8DQZ - chains B and C of the 10 polymer chains in the assembly; structure by electron microscopy, 2.92 A resolution.

[Chain B]
Molecule: Replication factor C subunit 4
From: Saccharomyces cerevisiae
UniProtKB: P40339 (RFC4_YEAST); numbering as in UniProt (aligned over 1-323)
Amino-acid sequence (323 residues; row label = number of the first residue in the row):
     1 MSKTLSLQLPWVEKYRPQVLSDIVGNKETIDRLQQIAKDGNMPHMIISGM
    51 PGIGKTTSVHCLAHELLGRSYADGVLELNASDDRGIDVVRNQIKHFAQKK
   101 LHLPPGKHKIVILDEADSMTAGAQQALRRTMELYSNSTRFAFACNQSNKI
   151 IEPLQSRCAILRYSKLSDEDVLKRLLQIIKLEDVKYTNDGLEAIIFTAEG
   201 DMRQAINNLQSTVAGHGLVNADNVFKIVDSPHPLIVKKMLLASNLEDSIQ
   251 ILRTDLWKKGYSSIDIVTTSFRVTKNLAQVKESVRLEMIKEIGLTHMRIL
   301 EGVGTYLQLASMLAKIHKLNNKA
Disordered / not traced: 1-3, 322-323
Metal / ion sites: Mg2+: Thr56 (together with ATP-gamma-S)
Small-molecule neighbours:
  - ATP-gamma-S (AGS; phosphothiophosphoric acid-adenylate ester), molecule 1: Val12, Tyr15, Arg16, Pro17, Asp22, Ile23, Val24, Met50, Pro51, Gly52, Ile53, Gly54, Lys55, Thr56, Thr57, Glu115, Asn145, Arg174, Met202, Arg203, Ile206
  - ATP-gamma-S (AGS), molecule 2: Arg128, Glu132, Pro153, Arg157
Curated features (UniProtKB/Swiss-Prot):
  - binding site (ATP): Val12, Val24, Gly49 to Thr57, Asn145, Arg203

[Chain C]
Molecule: Replication factor C subunit 3
From: Saccharomyces cerevisiae
UniProtKB: P38629 (RFC3_YEAST); residues 1-340 here = UniProt positions 1-340
Amino-acid sequence (340 residues; row label = number of the first residue in the row):
     1 MSTSTEKRSKENLPWVEKYRPETLDEVYGQNEVITTVRKFVDEGKLPHLL
    51 FYGPPGTGKTSTIVALAREIYGKNYSNMVLELNASDDRGIDVVRNQIKDF
   101 ASTRQIFSKGFKLIILDEADAMTNAAQNALRRVIERYTKNTRFCVLANYA
   151 HKLTPALLSRCTRFRFQPLPQEAIERRIANVLVHEKLKLSPNAEKALIEL
   201 SNGDMRRVLNVLQSCKATLDNPDEDEISDDVIYECCGAPRPSDLKAVLKS
   251 ILEDDWGTAHYTLNKVRSAKGLALIDLIEGIVKILEDYELQNEETRVHLL
   301 TKLADIEYSISKGGNDQIQGSAVIGAIKASFENETVKANV
Disordered / not traced: 1-6, 336-340
Metal / ion sites: Mg2+: Thr60 (together with ATP-gamma-S)
Small-molecule neighbours:
  - ATP-gamma-S (AGS; phosphothiophosphoric acid-adenylate ester), molecule 1: Val16, Tyr19, Arg20, Pro21, Glu26, Val27, Tyr28, Gly53, Pro54, Pro55, Gly56, Thr57, Gly58, Lys59, Thr60, Ser61, Glu118, Asn148, Leu169, Arg177, Met205, Arg206, Leu209
  - ATP-gamma-S (AGS), molecule 2: Arg131, Glu135, Ala156, Arg160
Curated features (UniProtKB/Swiss-Prot):
  - binding site (ATP): Val16 to Tyr19, Arg20, Tyr28, Gly53 to Ser61, Asn148, Arg206
  - modified residue: Ser2 (N-acetylserine)

[Chain B / chain C interface]
Residue-residue contacts (96; chain B residue first):
  Thr4(B) - Val41(C)
  Thr4(B) - Asp42(C)  hydrogen bond (side chain-backbone)
  Thr4(B) - Gly44(C)
  Leu5(B) - Ile70(C)  hydrophobic
  Leu5(B) - Tyr71(C)  hydrophobic
  Leu5(B) - Gly110(C)
  Leu5(B) - Phe111(C)  hydrogen bond (backbone-backbone)
  Leu7(B) - Gly44(C)
  Leu7(B) - Leu46(C)  hydrophobic
  Leu7(B) - Phe111(C)  hydrophobic
  Leu7(B) - Arg142(C)
  Gln8(B) - Gly44(C)  hydrogen bond (backbone-backbone)
  Gln8(B) - Lys45(C)  hydrogen bond
  Gln8(B) - Arg142(C)  hydrogen bond (backbone-side chain)
  Leu9(B) - Lys45(C)
  Leu9(B) - Lys139(C)
  Pro10(B) - Thr138(C)
  Pro10(B) - Arg142(C)
  Glu13(B) - Glu135(C)
  Glu13(B) - Thr138(C)
  Arg16(B) - Glu135(C)  salt bridge
  Thr56(B) - Arg132(C)
  Asn79(B) - Arg132(C)
  Ala80(B) - Asn128(C)
  Ala80(B) - Ala129(C)  hydrophobic
  Ser81(B) - Arg94(C)
  Ser81(B) - Lys98(C)  hydrogen bond
  Ser81(B) - Ala129(C)
  Ser81(B) - Val133(C)
  Asp82(B) - Lys98(C)  salt bridge
  Asp83(B) - Arg94(C)  salt bridge
  Asp114(B) - Arg132(C)
  Glu115(B) - Arg131(C)  salt bridge
  Glu115(B) - Arg132(C)
  Asn145(B) - Arg131(C)
  Asp201(B) - Ser159(C)  hydrogen bond
  Arg203(B) - Glu135(C)  salt bridge
  Arg203(B) - Ser159(C)  hydrogen bond
  Arg203(B) - Arg160(C)
  Gln204(B) - Leu158(C)  hydrogen bond (side chain-backbone)
  Gln204(B) - Ser159(C)  hydrogen bond (side chain-backbone)
  Gln204(B) - Cys161(C)  hydrogen bond (side chain-backbone)
  Asn207(B) - Thr162(C)
  Gln210(B) - Lys45(C)
  Ser211(B) - Phe40(C)
  Ala214(B) - Lys39(C)  hydrogen bond (backbone-side chain)
  Ala214(B) - Phe40(C)  hydrophobic
  Ala214(B) - Glu43(C)
  Gly215(B) - Lys39(C)
  Lys226(B) - Glu32(C)
  Asp229(B) - Arg163(C)  salt bridge
  Asp229(B) - Arg165(C)  salt bridge
  Leu245(B) - Glu293(C)  hydrogen bond (backbone-side chain)
  Leu245(B) - Val297(C)  hydrophobic
  Glu246(B) - Arg296(C)  salt bridge
  Ile249(B) - Arg296(C)
  Ile249(B) - Leu300(C)  hydrophobic
  Arg253(B) - Glu286(C)  salt bridge
  Lys258(B) - Pro168(C)
  Lys259(B) - Arg165(C)  hydrogen bond (backbone-side chain)
  Lys259(B) - Pro168(C)
  Gly260(B) - Tyr52(C)
  Gly260(B) - Pro54(C)
  Gly260(B) - Pro168(C)
  Tyr261(B) - Tyr52(C)
  Tyr261(B) - Arg163(C)
  Ser262(B) - Tyr52(C)  hydrogen bond (backbone-side chain)
  Ser262(B) - Tyr149(C)
  Ile264(B) - Tyr149(C)  hydrophobic
  Ile264(B) - His151(C)
  Asp265(B) - Tyr52(C)  hydrogen bond
  Asp265(B) - Tyr149(C)
  Asp265(B) - Ala150(C)  hydrogen bond (side chain-backbone)
  Asp265(B) - His151(C)  hydrogen bond (side chain-backbone)
  Arg298(B) - Ala304(C)  hydrogen bond (side chain-backbone)
  Arg298(B) - Asp305(C)  salt bridge
  Arg298(B) - Tyr308(C)
  Glu301(B) - Tyr308(C)
  Glu301(B) - Lys312(C)  salt bridge
  Val303(B) - Glu307(C)
  Val303(B) - Ser311(C)
  Thr305(B) - Glu307(C)
  Tyr306(B) - Glu286(C)
  Leu307(B) - Leu300(C)  hydrophobic
  Leu307(B) - Leu303(C)
  Leu307(B) - Ala304(C)
  Gln308(B) - Ala304(C)  hydrogen bond (side chain-backbone)
  Gln308(B) - Glu307(C)  hydrogen bond
  Ala310(B) - Leu300(C)  hydrophobic
  Ser311(B) - Leu300(C)
  Ser311(B) - Thr301(C)
  Ser311(B) - Ala304(C)
  Ala314(B) - Val297(C)  hydrophobic
  Lys315(B) - Thr301(C)
  His317(B) - Glu293(C)
  Lys318(B) - Val297(C)
Other interface residues (no listed pair), chain B (58 interface residues in all): Ser6, Trp11, Glu77, His216, Ile227, Asn244, Thr268
Other interface residues (no listed pair), chain C (56 interface residues in all): Thr36, Ser108, Asn148, Phe164, Gln167, Val282

[In short]
58 residues of chain B and 56 residues of chain C are in contact, with 21 hydrogen bonds and 11 salt bridges.
Polar pairs include Arg16(B)-Glu135(C), Asp82(B)-Lys98(C) and Asp83(B)-Arg94(C). One ATP-gamma-S molecule is
bound between chain B and chain C. Chain B binds ATP-gamma-S.
Here chain B is Replication factor C subunit 4 and chain C is Replication factor C subunit 3, both from
Saccharomyces cerevisiae. Entry 8DQZ (Intermediate state of RFC:PCNA bound to a 3' ss/dsDNA junction) was
determined by electron microscopy, deposited together with 8DQW, 8DQX, 8DR0, 8DR1, 8DR3, 8DR4 and 3 further
entries.
